Entry 2YOE (X-ray diffraction, 3.90 A resolution); this record covers chains H and I of the 5 polymer chains in the assembly.

# Chain H (and I)
Name: Cys-loop ligand-gated ion channel
Source organism: Erwinia chrysanthemi
Notes: chain I of this document is another copy of the same molecule, construct and numbering; everything in this record applies to it too
Reference sequence: P0C7B7 (ELIC_ERWCH); the construct has insertions or renumbered stretches relative to UniProt, so the offset changes along the chain: 11-163 = UniProt 11-163; 165-317 = UniProt 164-316
Amino-acid sequence (307 residues; each row starts with the number of its first residue):
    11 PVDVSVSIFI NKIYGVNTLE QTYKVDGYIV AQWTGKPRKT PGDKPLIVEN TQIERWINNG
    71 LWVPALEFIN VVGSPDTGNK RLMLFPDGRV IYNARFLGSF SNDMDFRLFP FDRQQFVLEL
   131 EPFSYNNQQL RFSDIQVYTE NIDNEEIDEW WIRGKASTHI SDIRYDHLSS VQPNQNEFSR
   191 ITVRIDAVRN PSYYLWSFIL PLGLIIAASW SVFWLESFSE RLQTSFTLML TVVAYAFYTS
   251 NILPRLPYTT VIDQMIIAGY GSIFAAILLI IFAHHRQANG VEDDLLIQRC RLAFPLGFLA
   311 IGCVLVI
Sequence notes: insertion (164); conflict Asn-289 (Met288 in P0C7B7)
Ligand contacts: gamma-amino-butanoic acid (ABU): Phe-19, Tyr-38, Asn-103
What the authors report for this chain:
  - binding site for gamma-amino-butanoic acid: Tyr-38, Asn-103, Phe-133, Tyr-175, Phe-188
  - mutagenesis - L240S: increased signaling in response to GABA
  - mutagenesis - N60C, I63C: abolished signaling in response to 50 muM flurazepam
  - mutagenesis - F19A: abolished signaling in response to 500 muM flurazepam
  - mutagenesis - F19A: unchanged signaling in response to flurazepam (50 muM)

# Interface between chain H and chain I
Residue-residue contacts (94):
  Phe-19(H) / His-177(I)
  Lys-22(H) / Glu-30(I)  hydrogen bond (side chain-backbone)
  Lys-22(H) / Ser-111(I)
  Tyr-24(H) / Glu-30(I)
  Tyr-24(H) / Val-82(I)
  Asp-36(H) / Val-81(I)
  Tyr-38(H) / Glu-77(I)  hydrogen bond
  Tyr-38(H) / Phe-133(I)  hydrophobic
  Gln-42(H) / Ser-180(I)  hydrogen bond
  Ile-57(H) / Ser-134(I)
  Ile-57(H) / Tyr-135(I)
  Glu-59(H) / Val-73(I)
  Glu-59(H) / Pro-74(I)
  Glu-59(H) / Ala-75(I)  hydrogen bond (side chain-backbone)
  Glu-59(H) / Ser-134(I)  hydrogen bond
  Glu-59(H) / Tyr-135(I)
  Asn-60(H) / Ala-75(I)
  Thr-61(H) / Glu-64(I)
  Gln-62(H) / Ile-67(I)
  Gln-62(H) / Asn-68(I)  hydrogen bond
  Arg-65(H) / Asn-68(I)  hydrogen bond (side chain-backbone)
  Asp-86(H) / Gly-83(I)
  Asp-86(H) / Ser-84(I)  hydrogen bond
  Asn-89(H) / Ala-75(I)
  Asn-89(H) / Phe-133(I)
  Arg-91(H) / Phe-133(I)
  Arg-91(H) / Ser-134(I)
  Arg-99(H) / Ser-180(I)  hydrogen bond (side chain-backbone)
  Ile-101(H) / Ser-179(I)
  Asn-103(H) / Phe-133(I)
  Arg-105(H) / Glu-77(I)  salt bridge
  Arg-105(H) / Phe-78(I)
  Arg-105(H) / Ile-79(I)  hydrogen bond (side chain-backbone)
  Arg-105(H) / Val-81(I)  hydrogen bond (side chain-backbone)
  Leu-107(H) / Val-82(I)  hydrophobic
  Leu-107(H) / Gly-83(I)
  Tyr-148(H) / His-177(I)
  Glu-156(H) / Arg-117(I)
  Glu-156(H) / Tyr-258(I)
  Ile-157(H) / Gln-31(I)
  Ile-157(H) / Asp-115(I)
  Ile-157(H) / Arg-117(I)
  Ile-157(H) / Pro-257(I)
  Ile-157(H) / Tyr-258(I)
  Asp-158(H) / Gln-31(I)  hydrogen bond
  Glu-159(H) / Leu-29(I)
  Glu-159(H) / Pro-257(I)
  Asn-200(H) / Pro-257(I)
  Ser-202(H) / Pro-257(I)  hydrogen bond (side chain-backbone)
  Tyr-203(H) / Ser-250(I)
  Tyr-203(H) / Leu-256(I)
  Tyr-203(H) / Pro-257(I)
  Tyr-203(H) / Tyr-258(I)
  Tyr-203(H) / Thr-259(I)
  Tyr-203(H) / Asp-263(I)
  Trp-206(H) / Thr-259(I)
  Trp-206(H) / Ile-267(I)
  Ser-207(H) / Thr-259(I)
  Ser-207(H) / Asp-263(I)
  Ser-207(H) / Ile-267(I)
  Pro-211(H) / Tyr-270(I)  hydrophobic
  Leu-214(H) / Phe-274(I)
  Ile-215(H) / Met-239(I)  hydrophobic
  Ala-217(H) / Phe-274(I)  hydrophobic
  Ala-218(H) / Phe-236(I)
  Ala-218(H) / Phe-274(I)
  Ser-221(H) / Phe-236(I)
  Ser-221(H) / Ile-277(I)
  Ser-221(H) / Ile-281(I)
  Trp-224(H) / Phe-228(I)
  Trp-224(H) / Ile-281(I)
  Trp-224(H) / His-285(I)
  Leu-225(H) / Leu-232(I)  hydrophobic
  Glu-226(H) / His-284(I)  salt bridge
  Glu-226(H) / His-285(I)  salt bridge
  Glu-230(H) / Ser-229(I)  hydrogen bond
  Glu-230(H) / Gln-233(I)
  Thr-234(H) / Gln-233(I)
  Thr-234(H) / Phe-236(I)
  Leu-238(H) / Phe-236(I)  hydrophobic
  Leu-240(H) / Leu-240(I)  hydrophobic
  Thr-241(H) / Leu-240(I)
  Ala-244(H) / Leu-240(I)  hydrophobic
  Ala-244(H) / Val-243(I)  hydrophobic
  Tyr-245(H) / Val-243(I)  hydrophobic
  Phe-247(H) / Phe-247(I)  hydrophobic
  Tyr-248(H) / Ala-246(I)
  Tyr-248(H) / Phe-247(I)  hydrophobic
  Tyr-248(H) / Ser-250(I)
  Asn-251(H) / Phe-247(I)
  Asn-251(H) / Asn-251(I)  hydrogen bond
  Ile-252(H) / Ser-250(I)
  Ile-252(H) / Arg-255(I)
  Arg-301(H) / His-285(I)
Interface residues without a listed pair, chain H (56 interface residues in all): Lys-54, Lys-90, Ala-104, Leu-210, Thr-237
Interface residues without a listed pair, chain I (54 interface residues in all): Met-114, Gln-139, Gln-185, Thr-237

# In short
The interface between chain H and chain I involves 56 residues on one side and 54 on the other; the contacts
include 15 hydrogen bonds and 3 salt bridges. Polar pairs include Arg-105(H)/Glu-77(I), Glu-226(H)/His-284(I)
and Glu-226(H)/His-285(I). From the paper: a binding site for gamma-amino-butanoic acid at Tyr-38(H),
Asn-103(H) and Phe-133(H) among others; N60C and I63C of chain H abolish signaling in response to 50 muM
flurazepam; 4 substitutions were tested in all.
Chain H and chain I are both Cys-loop ligand-gated ion channel (Erwinia chrysanthemi); the structure, X-ray
structure of a pentameric ligand gated ion channel from Erwinia chrysanthemi (ELIC) in complex with ..., was
determined by X-ray diffraction (same publication as 4A97 and 4A98).
